7R8Q - chain A; structure by X-ray diffraction, 2.00 A resolution.

[Chain A]
Protein: ATP-grasp domain-containing protein
Organism: Staphylococcus aureus (strain NCTC 8325 / PS 47)
UniProt: Q2FWC5 (Q2FWC5_STAA8); numbering as in UniProt (aligned over 1-397)
Sequence (406 residues; each row starts with the number of its first residue; numbers below 1 keep their minus sign (Met-8 is residue -8)):
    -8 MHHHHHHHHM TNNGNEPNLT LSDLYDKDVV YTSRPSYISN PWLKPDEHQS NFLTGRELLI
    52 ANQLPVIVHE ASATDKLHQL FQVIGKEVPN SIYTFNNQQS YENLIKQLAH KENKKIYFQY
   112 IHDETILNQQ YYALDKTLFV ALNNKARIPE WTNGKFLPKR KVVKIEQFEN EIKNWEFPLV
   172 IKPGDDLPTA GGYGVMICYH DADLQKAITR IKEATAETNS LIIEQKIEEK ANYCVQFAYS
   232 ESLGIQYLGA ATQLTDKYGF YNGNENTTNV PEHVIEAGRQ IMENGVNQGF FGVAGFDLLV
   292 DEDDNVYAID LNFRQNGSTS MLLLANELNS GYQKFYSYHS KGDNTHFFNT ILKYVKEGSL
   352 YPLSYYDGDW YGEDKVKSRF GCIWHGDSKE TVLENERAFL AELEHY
Disordered / not traced: -8 to 8, 396-397
Sequence notes: initiating methionine (-8); expression tag (-7 to 0)
Curated features (UniProtKB/Swiss-Prot):
  - active site: Arg305 (Critical for catalysis)
  - binding site (ADP): Lys136, Val171, Lys173, Gly183, Val186, Ile188, Glu215, Gln216, Ile218, Asn223, Thr246, Leu290, Ile300
  - binding site (Mg(2+)): Asp288, Asp301
Metal / ion sites: Na+ site 1 near Thr246 (its only coordinating residue here); Mg2+: Asp288, Asp301 (together with ADP, citric acid); Na+ site 2: Asp301, Asn303 (together with ADP, citric acid); Na+ site 3: Asp301, Leu302, Asn303
Residues lining bound ligands: ADP (adenosine-5'-diphosphate): Lys136, Pro149, Val171, Lys173, Thr180, Ala181, Gly182, Gly183, Tyr184, Val186, Ile188, Glu215, Gln216, Lys217, Ile218, Glu220, Asn223, Gln244, Thr246, Gly250, Asp288, Leu290, Ile300, Asp301
What the authors report for this chain:
  - conformationally variable residues (order/disorder transition): Tyr28 to Glu38, Gly175 to Val186
  - binding site for ADP: Lys136, Val171, Lys173, Gly183, Val186, Ile188, Glu215, Gln216, Lys217, Ile218, Thr246, Leu290, Ile300
  - contacts within the chain: Tyr190-Lys248 (hydrogen bond), Tyr252-Asn255 (hydrogen bond)
  - Na+ coordination: Thr246, Asp301, Asn303
  - Mg2+ coordination: Asp288, Asp301
  - binding site for citric acid: Arg47, Arg305
  - catalytic residues: Arg47, Arg305 (proposed by the authors, not directly observed)
  - mutagenesis - R47A, R47H, N255A, R305A, S309A: abolished catalytic activity
  - mutagenesis - L44A, L44D, L44E, L44F, L44H, L44K, L44Y, R47K (10-fold), Y252F, N307A (10-fold): decreased catalytic activity
  - mutagenesis - Y111F: unchanged catalytic activity
  - binding site for citric acid: Asn307, Gly308 (from molecular simulation)

[Summary]
Bound to chain A: ADP. Asp288 and Asp301 form the Mg2+ site. Asp301 and Asn303 form the Na+ site 2. From
UniProt: active-site residue Arg305, 13 ADP-binding residues and Mg2+-binding residues Asp288 and Asp301. From
the paper: catalytic residues Arg47 and Arg305; L44A, L44D and L44E, among others, reduce catalytic activity;
16 substitutions were tested in all.
Chain A is ATP-grasp domain-containing protein (Staphylococcus aureus (strain NCTC 8325 / PS 47)); the
structure, Closed form of SAOUHSC_02373 in complex with ADP, citrate, Mg2+ and Na+, was determined by X-ray
diffraction together with 7R8P from the same study.
